5B1L - chains C and J of the 10 polymer chains in the assembly; structure by X-ray diffraction, 2.35 A resolution.

[Chain C]
Molecule: Histone H2A type 1
Organism: Mus musculus
UniProt: P22752 (H2A1_MOUSE); residues 0-129 here correspond to UniProt positions 1-130 (UniProt number = residue number + 1)
Sequence (133 residues; numbered -3 to 129; the number before each row is that of its first residue; numbers below 1 keep their minus sign (Gly-3 is residue -3)):
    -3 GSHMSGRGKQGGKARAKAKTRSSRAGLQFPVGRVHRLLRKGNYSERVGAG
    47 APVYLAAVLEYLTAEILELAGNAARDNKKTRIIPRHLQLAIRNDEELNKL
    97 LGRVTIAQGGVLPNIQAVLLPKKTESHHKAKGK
Unresolved in the structure: -3 to 10, 119-129
Construct notes: expression tag (-3 to -1)

[Chain J]
Molecule: 146-nt DNA strand
Organism: Homo sapiens
Sequence (146 nucleotides; row label = number of the first residue in the row):
   147 ATCAATATCCACCTGCAGATTCTACCAAAAGTGTATTTGGAAACTGCTCC
   197 ATCAAAAGGCATGTTCAGCTGAATTCAGCTGAACATGCCTTTTGATGGAG
   247 CAGTTTCCAAATACACTTTTGGTAGAATCTGCAGGTGGATATTGAT
Unresolved in the structure: 292
Metal / ion sites: Mn2+ site 1 near DT183 (its only coordinating residue here); Mn2+ site 2: DG185, DG186; Mn2+ site 3 near DG217 (its only coordinating residue here); Mn2+ site 4 near DG267 (its only coordinating residue here); Mn2+ site 5 near DG280 (its only coordinating residue here)

[Chain C / chain J interface]
Residue-residue contacts (16; chain C residue first):
  Arg11(C) - DT263(J)  hydrogen bond to the base
  Arg11(C) - DT264(J)  sugar contact
  Thr16(C) - DG267(J)  sugar contact
  Arg29(C) - DG268(J)  hydrogen bond to the phosphate
  Arg29(C) - DT269(J)  salt bridge to the phosphate
  Arg42(C) - DT258(J)  hydrogen bond to the sugar
  Arg42(C) - DA259(J)  phosphate contact
  Val43(C) - DT258(J)  sugar contact
  Val43(C) - DA259(J)  hydrogen bond to the phosphate
  Gly44(C) - DT258(J)  phosphate contact
  Ala45(C) - DT258(J)  hydrogen bond to the phosphate
  Lys75(C) - DC278(J)  phosphate contact
  Thr76(C) - DG277(J)  hydrogen bond to the phosphate
  Thr76(C) - DC278(J)  hydrogen bond to the phosphate
  Arg77(C) - DG277(J)  hydrogen bond to the sugar
  Arg77(C) - DC278(J)  hydrogen bond to the phosphate
Also at the interface, not in a pair above, chain C (15 interface residues in all): Lys13, Pro26, His31, Glu41, Lys74
Also at the interface, not in a pair above, chain J (12 interface residues in all): DA257, DT266, DA279

[Summary]
15 residues of chain C and 12 residues of chain J are in contact; the contacts include 9 hydrogen bonds and 1
salt bridge. Polar pairs include Arg11(C)-DT263(J), Arg42(C)-DT258(J) and Arg77(C)-DG277(J). DG185(J) and
DG186(J) form the Mn2+ site 2.
Here chain C is Histone H2A type 1 (Mus musculus) and chain J is a 146-nt DNA strand (Homo sapiens). Entry
5B1L (The mouse nucleosome structure containing H3t) was determined by X-ray diffraction, deposited together
with 5B1M.
